6K99 - chains B and H of the 12 polymer chains in the assembly; structure by electron microscopy, 4.10 A resolution (low resolution: residue-level contacts below are approximate; hydrogen-bond / salt-bridge calls are withheld).

Chain B (and H):
Name: Apoptosis-associated speck-like protein containing a CARD
Source organism: Homo sapiens
Notes: chain H of this document is another copy of the same molecule, construct and numbering; everything in this record applies to it too
UniProt: Q9ULZ3 (ASC_HUMAN); residue numbers follow UniProt; this construct covers 112-194
Sequence (83 residues; row label = number of the first residue in the row):
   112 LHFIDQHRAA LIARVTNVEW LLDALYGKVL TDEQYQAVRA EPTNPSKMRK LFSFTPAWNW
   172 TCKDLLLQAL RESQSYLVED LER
Curated features (UniProtKB/Swiss-Prot):
  - cross-link: Lys174 (Glycyl lysine isopeptide (Lys-Gly) (interchain with G-Cter in ubiquitin))
  - mutagenesis: Lys174 (K174R: Loss of inflammasome activation activity)
Reported in the primary citation:
  - specificity-determining residues: Gln185 to Tyr187 (proposed by the authors, not directly observed)

How chain B and chain H interact:
Contacting residue pairs (4; chain B residue first):
  Glu130(B) with Arg160(H)
  Asp134(B) with Arg160(H)
  Tyr146(B) with Arg160(H)
  Arg150(B) with Arg160(H)
Other interface residues (no listed pair), chain B (6 interface residues in all): Tyr137, Asp143
Other interface residues (no listed pair), chain H (5 interface residues in all): Arg119, Ala120, Ile123, Pro167

Overview:
6 residues of chain B face 5 of chain H across their interface. Curated annotation (UniProt) lists one
mutagenesis site on chain B. The paper reports the specificity determinant Gln185(B).
Both chains are Apoptosis-associated speck-like protein containing a CARD (Homo sapiens). Entry 6K99
(Structure of ASC CARD filament) was determined by electron microscopy (same publication as 6K7V, 6K8J and
6K9F).
